5D2D - chains A and B of the 3 polymer chains in the assembly; structure by X-ray diffraction, 2.10 A resolution.

# Chain A (and B)
Molecule: 14-3-3 protein zeta/delta
From: Homo sapiens
Notes: chain B of this document is another copy of the same molecule, construct and numbering; everything in this record applies to it too
UniProt: P63104 (1433Z_HUMAN); residue numbers follow UniProt; this construct covers 1-230
Sequence (230 residues; each row starts with the number of its first residue):
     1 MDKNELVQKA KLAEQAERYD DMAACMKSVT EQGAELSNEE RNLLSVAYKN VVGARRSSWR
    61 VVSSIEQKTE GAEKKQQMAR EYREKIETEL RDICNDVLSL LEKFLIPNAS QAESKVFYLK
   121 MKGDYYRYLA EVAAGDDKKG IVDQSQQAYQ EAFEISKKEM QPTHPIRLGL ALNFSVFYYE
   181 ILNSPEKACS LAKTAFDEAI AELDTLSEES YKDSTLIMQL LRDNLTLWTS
Not modelled in the structure: 70 (chain B: 70-72, 230)

# Interface between chain A and chain B
Pairs across the interface (33; chain A residue first):
  Lys9(A) - Tyr82(B)
  Leu12(A) - Ile65(B)  hydrophobic
  Leu12(A) - Ala79(B)  hydrophobic
  Leu12(A) - Tyr82(B)  hydrophobic
  Ala13(A) - Tyr82(B)
  Gln15(A) - Val61(B)
  Gln15(A) - Ile65(B)
  Ala16(A) - Ser58(B)  hydrogen bond (backbone-side chain)
  Ala16(A) - Val62(B)  hydrophobic
  Arg18(A) - Ser58(B)
  Arg18(A) - Tyr82(B)  hydrogen bond
  Arg18(A) - Lys85(B)
  Arg18(A) - Glu89(B)  salt bridge
  Asp21(A) - Tyr82(B)  hydrogen bond
  Asp21(A) - Lys85(B)  salt bridge
  Ser58(A) - Ala16(B)  hydrogen bond (side chain-backbone)
  Ser58(A) - Arg18(B)
  Val61(A) - Gln15(B)
  Val62(A) - Ala16(B)  hydrophobic
  Ile65(A) - Leu12(B)  hydrophobic
  Ile65(A) - Gln15(B)
  Met78(A) - Glu5(B)
  Met78(A) - Gln8(B)
  Met78(A) - Lys9(B)
  Met78(A) - Leu12(B)  hydrophobic
  Ala79(A) - Leu12(B)  hydrophobic
  Tyr82(A) - Ala13(B)
  Tyr82(A) - Arg18(B)  hydrogen bond
  Tyr82(A) - Asp21(B)  hydrogen bond
  Lys85(A) - Arg18(B)
  Lys85(A) - Asp21(B)  salt bridge
  Ile86(A) - Arg18(B)
  Glu89(A) - Arg18(B)  salt bridge
Also at the interface, not in a pair above, chain A (18 interface residues in all): Arg55
Also at the interface, not in a pair above, chain B (20 interface residues in all): Arg55, Met78, Ile86

# Summary
18 residues of chain A and 20 residues of chain B are in contact; the contacts include 6 hydrogen bonds and 4
salt bridges. Polar contacts include Arg18(A)-Glu89(B), Asp21(A)-Lys85(B) and Ala16(A)-Ser58(B).
Chain A and chain B are both 14-3-3 protein zeta/delta (Homo sapiens); the structure, Crystal structure of
human 14-3-3 zeta in complex with CFTR R-domain peptide pS753-pS768, was determined by X-ray diffraction
together with 5D3E and 5D3F from the same study.
